7KPB - chains A and H of the 7 polymer chains in the assembly; structure by X-ray diffraction, 3.00 A resolution.

Chain A:
Protein: Tumor necrosis factor
Organism: Homo sapiens
Notes: engineered mutation(s): N25D, C153S
UniProtKB: P01375 (TNFA_HUMAN); residues 1-157 here correspond to UniProt positions 77-233 (UniProt number = residue number + 76)
Chain sequence (158 residues; numbered 0 to 157; the number before each row is that of its first residue; numbering starts at 0):
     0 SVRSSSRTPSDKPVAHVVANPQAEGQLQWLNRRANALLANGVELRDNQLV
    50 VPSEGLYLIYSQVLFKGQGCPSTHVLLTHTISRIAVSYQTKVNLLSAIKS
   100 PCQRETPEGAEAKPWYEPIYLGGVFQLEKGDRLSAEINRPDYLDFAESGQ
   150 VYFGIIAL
Not modelled in the structure: 0-4
Cystine bridges: Cys-69/Cys-101
Sequence notes: expression tag (0)
Small-molecule neighbours: D84 (5-(1-{[2-(difluoromethoxy)phenyl]methyl}-2-{[3-(2-oxopyrrolidin-1-yl)phenoxy]methyl}-1H-benzimidazol-6-yl)pyridin-2(1H)-one): Lys-11, Leu-57, Ile-58, Tyr-59, Ser-60, Gln-61, Tyr-119, Leu-120, Gly-121, Gly-122, Val-123, Tyr-151, Ile-155, Ala-156, Leu-157
UniProt features mapped onto this chain:
  - glycosylation: Ser-4 (O-linked (GalNAc...) serine)
What the authors report for this chain:
  - conformationally variable residues (loop rearrangement): Tyr-87

Chain H:
Protein: Fab1974 - Heavy Chain
Organism: Mus musculus
Chain sequence (223 residues; row label = number of the first residue in the row):
     1 DVQLVESGGGLVQPGRSLKLSCAASGFTFSAYYMAWVRQAPTKGLEWVAS
    51 INYDGANTFYRDSVKGRFTVSRDNARSSLYLQMDSLRSEDTATYYCTTEA
   101 YGYNSNWFGYWGQGTLVTVSSAKTTPPSVYPLAPGSAAQTNSMVTLGCLV
   151 KGYFPEPVTVTWNSGSLSSGVHTFPAVLQSDLYTLSSSVTVPSSTWPSET
   201 VTCNVAHPASSTKVDKKIVPRDC
Not modelled in the structure: 132-140, 222-223
Cystine bridges: Cys-22/Cys-96, Cys-148/Cys-203

Chain A / chain H interface:
Residue-residue contacts (29):
  Thr-77(A) with Tyr-53(H); Tyr-101(H)
  Thr-79(A) with Tyr-101(H)
  Ile-83(A) with Phe-59(H), hydrophobic
  Lys-90(A) with Tyr-33(H); Phe-59(H); Tyr-101(H), hydrogen bond
  Asn-92(A) with Tyr-101(H); Asn-106(H)
  Leu-93(A) with Asn-104(H)
  Leu-94(A) with Asn-104(H)
  Ser-95(A) with Tyr-101(H); Gly-102(H), hydrogen bond (side chain-backbone); Tyr-103(H); Asn-104(H), hydrogen bond (backbone-backbone)
  Ala-96(A) with Gly-102(H), hydrogen bond (backbone-backbone); Tyr-103(H)
  Ile-97(A) with Gly-102(H); Tyr-103(H)
  Lys-98(A) with Tyr-103(H), hydrogen bond
  Glu-135(A) with Tyr-33(H), hydrogen bond; Asn-52(H), hydrogen bond; Tyr-53(H)
  Ile-136(A) with Tyr-53(H)
  Asn-137(A) with Ser-30(H); Ala-31(H); Tyr-53(H)
  Arg-138(A) with Thr-28(H), hydrogen bond; Ala-31(H)
Interface residues without a listed pair, chain A (19 interface residues in all): Gln-47, Gln-88, Arg-131, Ser-133
Interface residues without a listed pair, chain H (16 interface residues in all): Asp-54, Asn-57, Glu-99, Ser-105
From the paper, about this interface:
  - epitope / paratope residues, chain A: Ile-83(A), Ile-97(A), Ile-136(A), Arg-138(A)

In short:
19 residues of chain A face 16 of chain H across their interface, with 8 hydrogen bonds. Polar contacts
include Lys-90(A)/Tyr-101(H), Ser-95(A)/Gly-102(H) and Lys-98(A)/Tyr-103(H). Bound to chain A: compound D84.
From the paper: epitope/paratope residues Ile-83(A), Ile-97(A) and Ile-136(A) among others; conformational
variability at Tyr-87(A).
Here chain A is Tumor necrosis factor (Homo sapiens) and chain H is Fab1974 - Heavy Chain (Mus musculus).
Entry 7KPB (Human TNF-alpha TNFR1 complex bound to conformationally selective antibody) was determined by
X-ray diffraction, deposited together with 7KPA.
